9ER7 - chains S and M of the 4 polymer chains in the assembly; structure by X-ray diffraction, 1.40 A resolution.

# Chain S
Protein: Hydrogenase-1 small chain
Source organism: Escherichia coli
Notes: EC 1.12.99.6
UniProtKB: P69739 (MBHS_ECOLI); residues 1-271 here correspond to UniProt positions 46-316 (UniProt number = residue number + 45)
Chain sequence (279 residues; each row starts with the number of its first residue):
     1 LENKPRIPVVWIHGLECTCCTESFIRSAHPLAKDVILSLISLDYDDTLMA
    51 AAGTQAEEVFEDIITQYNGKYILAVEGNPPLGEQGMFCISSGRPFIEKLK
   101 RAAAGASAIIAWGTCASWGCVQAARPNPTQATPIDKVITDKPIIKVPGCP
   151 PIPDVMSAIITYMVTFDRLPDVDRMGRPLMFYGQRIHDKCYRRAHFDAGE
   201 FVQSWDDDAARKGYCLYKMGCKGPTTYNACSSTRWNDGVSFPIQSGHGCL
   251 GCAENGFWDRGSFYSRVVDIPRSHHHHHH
Unresolved in the structure: 1-3, 267-279
Differences from the reference sequence: expression tag (272-279)
Ion coordination: fe4-s3 cluster Fe: C17, C19, C20, C115, C120, C149; 4Fe-4S cluster Fe: H187, C190, C215, C221; 3Fe-4S cluster Fe: C230, C249, C252
Ligand contacts:
  - 3Fe-4S cluster (F3S): I186, T226, N228, C230, W235, F241, P242, C249, L250, G251, C252, A253
  - fe4-s3 cluster (SF3): E16, C17, T18, C19, C20, E76, G113, T114, C115, C120, G148, C149, P150
  - 4Fe-4S cluster (SF4): I186, H187, C190, R192, R193, F196, C215, L216, Y217, C221, G223, P224, I243
UniProt features mapped onto this chain:
  - binding site ([4Fe-4S] cluster): C17, C20, C115, C149, H187, C190, C215, C221
  - binding site ([3Fe-4S] cluster): C230, C249, C252

# Chain M
Protein: Hydrogenase-1 large chain
Source organism: Escherichia coli
Notes: EC 1.12.99.6
UniProtKB: P0ACD8 (MBHL_ECOLI); numbering as in UniProt (aligned over 1-582)
Chain sequence (582 residues; numbered 1 to 582; the number before each row is that of its first residue):
     1 MSTQYETQGYTINNAGRRLVVDPITRIEGHMRCEVNINDQNVITNAVSCG
    51 TMFRGLEIILQGRDPRDAWAFVERICGVCTGVHALASVYAIEDAIGIKVP
   101 DNANIIRNIMLATLWCHDHLVHFYQLAGMDWIDVLDALKADPRKTSELAQ
   151 SLSSWPKSSPGYFFDVQNRLKKFVEGGQLGIFRNGYWGHPQYKLPPEANL
   201 MGFAHYLEALDFQREIVKIHAVFGGKNPHPNWIVGGMPCAINIDESGAVG
   251 AVNMERLNLVQSIITRTADFINNVMIPDALAIGQFNKPWSEIGTGLSDKC
   301 VLSYGAFPDIANDFGEKSLLMPGGAVINGDFNNVLPVDLVDPQQVQEFVD
   351 HAWYRYPNDQVGRHPFDGITDPWYNPGDVKGSDTNIQQLNEQERYSWIKA
   401 PRWRGNAMEVGPLARTLIAYHKGDAATVESVDRMMSALNLPLSGIQSTLG
   451 RILCRAHEAQWAAGKLQYFFDKLMTNLKNGNLATASTEKWEPATWPTECR
   501 GVGFTEAPRGALGHWAAIRDGKIDLYQCVVPTTWNASPRDPKGQIGAYEA
   551 ALMNTKMAIPEQPLEILRTLHSFDPCLACSTH
Unresolved in the structure: 1
Ion coordination: Mg2+: E57, C528; Ni2+: C76, C79, C576, C579 (together with carbon monoxide); carbonmonoxide-(dicyano) iron Fe: C79, C579
Ligand contacts:
  - carbon monoxide: E28, C76, V78, C79, D118, R509, C576, C579
  - carbonmonoxide-(dicyano) iron (FCO): C79, V82, H83, A507, P508, R509, L512, V530, P531, T532, C576, C579
UniProt features mapped onto this chain:
  - binding site (Ni(2+)): C76, C79, C576, C579

# How chain S and chain M interact
Residue-residue contacts - 33 pairs, chain S then chain M:
  H29(S) with E255(M), salt bridge; N258(M); L259(M); S262(M)
  P30(S) with N258(M)
  D154(S) with E255(M)
  A158(S) with E255(M); N258(M)
  T161(S) with M254(M); N258(M), hydrogen bond
  Y162(S) with I243(M), hydrophobic; D244(M), hydrogen bond; M254(M)
  T165(S) with K478(M)
  F166(S) with M254(M), hydrophobic; L477(M); K478(M)
  P170(S) with D244(M)
  D171(S) with D244(M), hydrogen bond (backbone-side chain)
  L179(S) with E245(M); S246(M)
  M180(S) with I243(M); D244(M); E245(M); A248(M); V249(M), hydrogen bond (backbone-backbone)
  F181(S) with V249(M), hydrophobic
  G183(S) with S246(M), hydrogen bond (backbone-side chain)
  Q184(S) with G247(M); V249(M)
  A229(S) with V249(M), hydrophobic
  S232(S) with V249(M)
  T233(S) with E255(M)
Other interface residues (no listed pair), chain S (20 interface residues in all): S157, K189
Other interface residues (no listed pair), chain M (17 interface residues in all): G250, N253, M474

# Summary
The interface between chain S and chain M involves 20 residues on one side and 17 on the other, with 5
hydrogen bonds and 1 salt bridge. Polar contacts include H29(S)-E255(M), T161(S)-N258(M) and Y162(S)-D244(M).
Bound to chain S: 4Fe-4S cluster, 3Fe-4S cluster and fe4-s3 cluster.
Here chain S is Hydrogenase-1 small chain and chain M is Hydrogenase-1 large chain, both from Escherichia
coli. Entry 9ER7 (Hydrogenase-1 Ni-SCO state) was determined by X-ray diffraction.
